6K1I - chains H and J of the 10 polymer chains in the assembly; structure by X-ray diffraction, 2.75 A resolution.

== Chain H ==
Molecule: Histone H2B type 1-J
From: Homo sapiens
UniProt: P06899 (H2B1J_HUMAN); residues -3 to 122 here correspond to UniProt positions 1-126 (UniProt number = residue number + 4)
Chain sequence (129 residues; numbered -6 to 122; the number before each row is that of its first residue; numbers below 1 keep their minus sign (Gly-6 is residue -6)):
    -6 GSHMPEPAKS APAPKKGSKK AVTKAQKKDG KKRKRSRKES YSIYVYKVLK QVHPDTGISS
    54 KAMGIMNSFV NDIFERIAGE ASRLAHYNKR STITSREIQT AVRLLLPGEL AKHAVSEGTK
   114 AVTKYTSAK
Disordered / not traced: -6 to 25, 122
Sequence notes: expression tag (-6 to -4)
UniProt features mapped onto this chain:
  - modified residue: Pro-2 (N-acetylproline), Glu-1 (ADP-ribosyl glutamic acid), Lys2 (N6-(2-hydroxyisobutyryl)lysine), Ser3 (ADP-ribosylserine), Lys8 (N6-(beta-hydroxybutyryl)lysine), Lys9 (N6-(2-hydroxyisobutyryl)lysine), Ser11 (Phosphoserine), Lys12 (N6-acetyllysine), Lys13 (N6-(beta-hydroxybutyryl)lysine), Lys17 (N6-(2-hydroxyisobutyryl)lysine), Lys20 (N6-(2-hydroxyisobutyryl)lysine), Lys21 (N6-(2-hydroxyisobutyryl)lysine), Lys31 (N6-(2-hydroxyisobutyryl)lysine), Glu32 (PolyADP-ribosyl glutamic acid), Ser33 (Phosphoserine), Lys40 (N6-(2-hydroxyisobutyryl)lysine), Lys43 (N6-(2-hydroxyisobutyryl)lysine), Lys54 (N6,N6-dimethyllysine), Arg76 (Dimethylated arginine), Lys82 (N6,N6,N6-trimethyllysine) and 6 more in UniProt
  - glycosylation: Ser109 (O-linked (GlcNAc) serine)
  - cross-link (Glycyl lysine isopeptide (Lys-Gly)): Lys2 (interchain with G-Cter in SUMO2), Lys17 (interchain with G-Cter in SUMO2), Lys31 (interchain with G-Cter in ubiquitin), Lys117 (interchain with G-Cter in ubiquitin)

== Chain J ==
Molecule: 147-nt DNA strand
From: Homo sapiens
Sequence (147 nucleotides; row label = number of the first residue in the row; numbers below 1 keep their minus sign (DC-71 is residue -71)):
   -71 CATATATGCC GGTCTCACAC GTGCCTGGAG ACTAGTAAGC GCTTCTAGTG GCGGTTAAAA
   -11 CGCGGTAGAC AGCGCGTACG TGCGTTTAAG CGGTGCTAGA GCTGTCTACG ACCAATTGAG
    49 CGGCCTCGGC ACCGGGATAT ATGGTAC
Metal / ion sites: Mn2+ site 1: DC-71, DA-70; Mn2+ site 2: DC-71, DG27; Mn2+ site 3 near DG-61 (its only coordinating residue here); Mn2+ site 4 near DA-34 (its only coordinating residue here); K+ near DT-26 (its only coordinating residue here); Mn2+ site 5 near DG-19 (its only coordinating residue here); Mn2+ site 6 near DG48 (its only coordinating residue here); Mn2+ site 7 near DG62 (its only coordinating residue here); Mn2+ site 8 near DG71 (its only coordinating residue here)

== Interface between chain H and chain J ==
Contacting residue pairs - 16 pairs, chain H then chain J:
  Lys27(H) with DC30(J), sugar contact
  Ser29(H) with DC30(J), phosphate contact
  Arg30(H) with DG-45(J), sugar contact
  Glu32(H) with DG-44(J), phosphate contact
  Tyr39(H) with DC-54(J), phosphate contact; DA-53(J), hydrogen bond to the phosphate
  Gly50(H) with DA-53(J), phosphate contact
  Ile51(H) with DA-53(J), phosphate contact
  Ser52(H) with DC-54(J), phosphate contact
  Ser53(H) with DC-54(J), hydrogen bond to the phosphate
  Arg83(H) with DA-34(J), phosphate contact; DG-33(J), salt bridge to the phosphate
  Ser84(H) with DA-35(J), sugar contact; DA-34(J), hydrogen bond to the phosphate
  Thr85(H) with DA-35(J), hydrogen bond to the phosphate; DA-34(J), hydrogen bond to the phosphate
Also at the interface, not in a pair above, chain H (13 interface residues in all): Lys82
Also at the interface, not in a pair above, chain J (9 interface residues in all): DG29

== Overview ==
13 residues of chain H and 9 residues of chain J are in contact, with 5 hydrogen bonds and 1 salt bridge.
Polar contacts include Tyr39(H)-DA-53(J), Ser53(H)-DC-54(J) and Ser84(H)-DA-34(J). DC-71(J) and DA-70(J)
coordinate Mn2+ site 1. DC-71(J) and DG27(J) form the Mn2+ site 2.
Here chain H is Histone H2B type 1-J and chain J is a 147-nt DNA strand, both from Homo sapiens. Entry 6K1I
(Human nucleosome core particle with gammaH2A.X variant) was determined by X-ray diffraction, deposited
together with 6IPU, 6JXD, 6K1J and 6K1K.
